4PN8 - chains D and E of the 5 polymer chains in the assembly; structure by X-ray diffraction, 2.00 A resolution.

# Chain D (and E)
Molecule: CC-Pent
Notes: chain E of this document is another copy of the same molecule, construct and numbering; everything in this record applies to it too
Amino-acid sequence (31 residues; row label = number of the first residue in the row; numbering starts at 0):
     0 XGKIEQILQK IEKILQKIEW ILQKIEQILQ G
Modified positions: ACE (acetyl group) at position 0

# How chain D and chain E interact
Contacting residue pairs (35):
  K2(D) with E4(E), salt bridge; Q8(E)
  I3(D) with I3(E), hydrophobic; E4(E); L7(E), hydrophobic
  I6(D) with E4(E); L7(E), hydrophobic; Q8(E); E11(E)
  L7(D) with L7(E), hydrophobic
  K9(D) with E11(E)
  I10(D) with L7(E); I10(E), hydrophobic; E11(E); L14(E), hydrophobic
  I13(D) with E11(E); L14(E); Q15(E); E18(E)
  L14(D) with L14(E), hydrophobic
  K16(D) with E18(E)
  I17(D) with L14(E); I17(E), hydrophobic; E18(E); L21(E), hydrophobic
  I20(D) with E18(E); L21(E); Q22(E); E25(E)
  K23(D) with E25(E)
  I24(D) with L21(E), hydrophobic; L28(E), hydrophobic
  I27(D) with E25(E); L28(E); Q29(E)
Interface residues without a listed pair, chain D (16 interface residues in all): L21, L28
Interface residues without a listed pair, chain E (17 interface residues in all): ACE_0, I24

# Overview
16 residues of chain D and 17 residues of chain E are in contact, with 1 salt bridge. Its one salt-bridged
contact is K2(D)-E4(E).
Chain D and chain E are both CC-Pent; the structure, A de novo designed pentameric coiled coil CC-Pent, was
determined by X-ray diffraction, deposited together with 4PN9, 4PNA, 4PNB and 4PND.
